PDB entry 9C0D | electron microscopy, 3.97 A resolution | chains A and B of the 14 polymer chains in the assembly

[Chain A (and B)]
Name: Chaperonin GroEL
Organism: Enterococcus faecium
Notes: EC 5.6.1.7; chain B of this document is another copy of the same molecule, construct and numbering; everything in this record applies to it too
Reference sequence: A0A132Z3A5 (A0A132Z3A5_ENTFC); residue numbers follow UniProt; this construct covers 1-541
Amino-acid sequence (541 residues; each row starts with the number of its first residue):
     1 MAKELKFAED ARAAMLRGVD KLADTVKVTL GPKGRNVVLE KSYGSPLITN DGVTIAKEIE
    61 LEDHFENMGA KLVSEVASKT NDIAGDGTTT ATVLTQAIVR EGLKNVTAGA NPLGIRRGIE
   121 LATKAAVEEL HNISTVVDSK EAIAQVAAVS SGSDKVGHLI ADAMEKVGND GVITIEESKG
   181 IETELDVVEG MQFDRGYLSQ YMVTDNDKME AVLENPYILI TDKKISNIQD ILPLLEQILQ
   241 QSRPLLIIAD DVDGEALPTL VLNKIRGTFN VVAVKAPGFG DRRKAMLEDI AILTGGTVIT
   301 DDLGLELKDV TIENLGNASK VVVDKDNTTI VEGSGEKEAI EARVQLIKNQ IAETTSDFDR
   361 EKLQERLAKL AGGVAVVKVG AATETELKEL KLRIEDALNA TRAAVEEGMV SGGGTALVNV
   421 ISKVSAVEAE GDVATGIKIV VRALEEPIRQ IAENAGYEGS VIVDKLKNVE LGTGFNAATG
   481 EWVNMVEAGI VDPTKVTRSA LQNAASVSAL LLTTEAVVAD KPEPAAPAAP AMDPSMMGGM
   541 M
Unresolved in the structure: 525-541

[How chain A and chain B interact]
Contacting residue pairs (6):
  Lys-104(A) with Thr-107(B); Ala-108(B)
  Asn-105(A) with Ala-108(B)
  Thr-107(A) with Lys-104(B)
  Ala-108(A) with Lys-104(B); Asn-105(B)

[Summary]
The chain A/chain B interface involves 4 residues from each chain.
Chain A and chain B are both Chaperonin GroEL (Enterococcus faecium); the structure, E.Faecium GroEL, was
determined by electron microscopy (same publication as 9C0B and 9C0C).
